PDB entry 8XBT | electron microscopy, 4.12 A resolution (low resolution: residue-level contacts below are approximate; hydrogen-bond / salt-bridge calls are withheld) | chains G and I of the 18 polymer chains in the assembly

== Chain G ==
Molecule: Histone H2A type 1-B/E
Source organism: Homo sapiens
Reference sequence: P04908 (H2A1B_HUMAN); residues 0-129 here correspond to UniProt positions 1-130 (UniProt number = residue number + 1)
Chain sequence (133 residues; numbered -3 to 129; the number before each row is that of its first residue; numbers below 1 keep their minus sign (Gly-3 is residue -3)):
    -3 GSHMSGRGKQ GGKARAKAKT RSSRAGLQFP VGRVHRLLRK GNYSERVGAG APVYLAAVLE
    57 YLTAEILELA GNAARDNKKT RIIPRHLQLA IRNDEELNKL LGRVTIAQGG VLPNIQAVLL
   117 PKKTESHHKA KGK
Not modelled in the structure: -3 to 14, 119-129
Sequence notes: expression tag (-3 to -1)
Curated features (UniProtKB/Swiss-Prot):
  - modified residue: Ser1 (N-acetylserine), Arg3 (Citrulline), Lys5 (N6-(2-hydroxyisobutyryl)lysine), Lys9 (N6-(2-hydroxyisobutyryl)lysine), Lys13 (N6-(beta-hydroxybutyryl)lysine), Lys36 (N6-(2-hydroxyisobutyryl)lysine), Lys74 (N6-(2-hydroxyisobutyryl)lysine), Lys75 (N6-(2-hydroxyisobutyryl)lysine), Lys95 (N6-(2-hydroxyisobutyryl)lysine), Gln104 (N5-methylglutamine), Lys118 (N6-(2-hydroxyisobutyryl)lysine), Lys119 (N6-crotonyllysine), Thr120 (Phosphothreonine), Lys125 (N6-crotonyllysine)
  - cross-link (Glycyl lysine isopeptide (Lys-Gly)): Lys13 (interchain with G-Cter in ubiquitin), Lys15 (interchain with G-Cter in ubiquitin), Lys119 (interchain with G-Cter in ubiquitin)

== Chain I ==
Molecule: 156-nt DNA strand
Source organism: synthetic construct
Sequence (156 nucleotides; each row starts with the number of its first residue):
     1 ATCAGAATCC CGGTGCCGAG GCCGCTCAAT TGGTCGTAGA CAGCTCTAGC ACCGCTTAAA
    61 CGCACGTACG CGCTGTCCCC CGCGTTTTAA CCGCCAAGGG GATTACACCC AAGACACCAG
   121 GCACGAGACA GAAAAAAACA ACGAAAACGG CCACCA

== How chain G and chain I interact ==
Contacting residue pairs (10; chain G residue first):
  Lys15(G) with DT30(I); DT31(I)
  Thr16(G) with DT30(I)
  Arg17(G) with DT30(I)
  Arg20(G) with DT31(I)
  Gly28(G) with DA29(I)
  Arg29(G) with DA29(I)
  Arg32(G) with DA29(I)
  Arg42(G) with DT37(I); DA38(I)
Other interface residues (no listed pair), chain G (10 interface residues in all): Ser18, Arg77
Other interface residues (no listed pair), chain I (7 interface residues in all): DA19, DG36

== Summary ==
Chain G and chain I form an interface of 10 and 7 residues respectively.
Chain G is Histone H2A type 1-B/E (Homo sapiens) and chain I is a 156-nt DNA strand (synthetic construct); the
structure, The cryo-EM structure of the octameric RAD51 ring bound to the nucleosome with the linker DNA ...,
was determined by electron microscopy (same publication as 8JND, 8JNE, 8JNF, 8XBU and 8XBW).
